PDB entry 5C04 | X-ray diffraction, 1.45 A resolution | chains A and B

== Chain A (and B) ==
Protein: Putative peroxiredoxin MT2298
Organism: Mycobacterium tuberculosis
Notes: EC 1.11.1.15; chain B of this document is another copy of the same molecule, construct and numbering; everything in this record applies to it too
UniProtKB: P9WIE2 (Y2238_MYCTO); residue numbers follow UniProt; this construct covers 1-152
Chain sequence (153 residues; row label = number of the first residue in the row; numbering starts at 0):
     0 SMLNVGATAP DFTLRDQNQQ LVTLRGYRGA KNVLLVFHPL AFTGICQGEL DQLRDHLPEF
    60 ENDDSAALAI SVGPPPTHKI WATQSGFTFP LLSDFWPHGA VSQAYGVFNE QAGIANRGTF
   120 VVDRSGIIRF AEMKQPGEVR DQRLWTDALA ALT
Differences from the reference sequence: expression tag (0); engineered mutation His-37 (Phe in P9WIE2)
Swiss-Prot annotation at these positions:
  - active site: Cys-45

== Chain A / chain B interface ==
Contacting residue pairs - 35 pairs, chain A then chain B:
  Leu-39(A) / Pro-73(B)  hydrophobic
  Leu-39(A) / Pro-75(B)  hydrophobic
  Ala-40(A) / Pro-75(B)
  Phe-41(A) / Phe-41(B)  hydrophobic
  Phe-41(A) / Pro-75(B)
  Phe-41(A) / Ile-79(B)  hydrophobic
  Thr-42(A) / Pro-75(B)
  Val-71(A) / Phe-94(B)  hydrophobic
  Pro-73(A) / Leu-39(B)  hydrophobic
  Pro-75(A) / Ala-40(B)
  Pro-75(A) / Phe-41(B)
  Pro-75(A) / Thr-42(B)
  Thr-76(A) / Thr-76(B)
  Ile-79(A) / Phe-41(B)  hydrophobic
  Gln-83(A) / Gln-83(B)  hydrogen bond
  Phe-94(A) / Val-71(B)  hydrophobic
  Phe-94(A) / His-97(B)
  Phe-94(A) / Ala-111(B)
  Phe-94(A) / Gly-112(B)
  Trp-95(A) / His-97(B)
  Trp-95(A) / Phe-107(B)  hydrophobic
  Trp-95(A) / Glu-109(B)  hydrogen bond (side chain-backbone)
  Trp-95(A) / Gln-110(B)
  Trp-95(A) / Ala-111(B)
  Trp-95(A) / Gly-112(B)
  His-97(A) / Phe-94(B)
  His-97(A) / Trp-95(B)
  His-97(A) / His-97(B)  hydrogen bond
  Phe-107(A) / Trp-95(B)  hydrophobic
  Glu-109(A) / Trp-95(B)  hydrogen bond (backbone-side chain)
  Gln-110(A) / Trp-95(B)
  Ala-111(A) / Phe-94(B)
  Ala-111(A) / Trp-95(B)
  Gly-112(A) / Phe-94(B)
  Gly-112(A) / Trp-95(B)
Also at the interface, not in a pair above, chain A (19 interface residues in all): Ile-113
Also at the interface, not in a pair above, chain B (19 interface residues in all): Ile-113

== In short ==
The chain A/chain B interface involves 19 residues from each chain, with 4 hydrogen bonds. Among the polar
pairs are Gln-83(A)/Gln-83(B), Trp-95(A)/Glu-109(B) and His-97(A)/His-97(B). From UniProt: active-site residue
Cys-45(A) on chain A.
Both chains are Putative peroxiredoxin MT2298 (Mycobacterium tuberculosis). Entry 5C04 (Crystal structure of
the F37H mutant AhpE from Mycobacterium tuberculosis) was determined by X-ray diffraction (same publication as
4XIH).
